6FF4 - chains 6 and P of the 28 polymer chains in the assembly; structure by electron microscopy, 3.40 A resolution.

Chain 6:
Molecule: U6 snRNA
From: Homo sapiens
Sequence (107 nucleotides; numbered 1 to 107; the number before each row is that of its first residue):
     1 GUGCUCGCUU CGGCAGCACA UAUACUAAAA UUGGAACGAU ACAGAGAAGA UUAGCAUGGC
    61 CCCUGCGCAA GGAUGACACG CAAAUUCGUG AAGCGUUCCA UAUUUUU
Disordered / not traced: 96-107
Metal / ion sites: Mg2+ site 1: A53, G54; Mg2+ site 2: C55, G71; Mg2+ site 3 near G75 (its only coordinating residue here)
What the authors report for this chain:
  - Mg2+ coordination: A53, G54, G71

Chain P:
Protein: Pre-mRNA-splicing factor RBM22
From: Homo sapiens
UniProt: Q9NW64 (RBM22_HUMAN); residue numbers follow UniProt; this construct covers 1-420
Amino-acid sequence (420 residues; numbered 1 to 420; the number before each row is that of its first residue):
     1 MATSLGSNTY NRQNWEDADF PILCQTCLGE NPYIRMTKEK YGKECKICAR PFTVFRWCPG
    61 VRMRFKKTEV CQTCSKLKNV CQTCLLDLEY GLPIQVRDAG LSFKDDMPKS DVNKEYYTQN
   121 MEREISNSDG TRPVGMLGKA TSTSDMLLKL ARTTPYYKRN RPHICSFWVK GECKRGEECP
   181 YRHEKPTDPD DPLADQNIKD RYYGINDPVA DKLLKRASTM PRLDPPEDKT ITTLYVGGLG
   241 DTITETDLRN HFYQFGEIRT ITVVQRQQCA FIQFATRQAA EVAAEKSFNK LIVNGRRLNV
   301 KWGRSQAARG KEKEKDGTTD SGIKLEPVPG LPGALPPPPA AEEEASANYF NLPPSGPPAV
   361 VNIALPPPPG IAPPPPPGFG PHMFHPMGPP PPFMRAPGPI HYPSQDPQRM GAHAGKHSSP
Disordered / not traced: 1-14, 193-200, 309-420
Metal / ion sites: Zn2+ site 1: Cys24, Cys27, Cys81, Cys84; Zn2+ site 2: Cys45, Cys48, Cys71, Cys74; Zn2+ site 3: Cys165, Cys173, Cys179
UniProt features mapped onto this chain:
  - zinc finger: Arg159 to Pro186 (C3H1-type)
  - modified residue: Ala2 (N-acetylalanine), Ser4 (Phosphoserine), Ser102 (Phosphoserine), Lys212 (N6-acetyllysine)
  - cross-link (Glycyl lysine isopeptide (Lys-Gly)): Lys139 (interchain with G-Cter in SUMO2), Lys149 (interchain with G-Cter in SUMO2), Lys290 (interchain with G-Cter in SUMO2)
  - mutagenesis: Lys170 (K170R: Accumulates in speckle-like structures), Lys324 (K324R: Accumulates in speckle-like structures)

Interface between chain 6 and chain P:
Contacting residue pairs (25; chain 6 residue first):
  U21(6) - Arg35(P)  hydrogen bond to the sugar
  A22(6) - Arg35(P)  salt bridge to the phosphate
  U23(6) - Phe65(P)  base contact
  A24(6) - Glu39(P)  hydrogen bond to the base
  A24(6) - Lys43(P)  hydrogen bond to the base
  A24(6) - Arg56(P)  sugar contact
  C25(6) - Met63(P)  base contact
  C25(6) - Arg64(P)  base contact
  C25(6) - Pro162(P)  base contact
  C25(6) - Pro180(P)  base contact
  C25(6) - Tyr181(P)  sugar contact
  U26(6) - His163(P)  hydrogen bond to the base
  U26(6) - Ile164(P)  base contact
  U26(6) - Cys165(P)  base contact
  U26(6) - Ser166(P)  base contact
  U26(6) - Arg175(P)  salt bridge to the phosphate
  U26(6) - Tyr181(P)  stacking on the base
  A27(6) - Phe167(P)  base contact
  A27(6) - Cys173(P)  hydrogen bond to the base
  A27(6) - Lys174(P)  hydrogen bond to the base
  A27(6) - Arg175(P)  base contact
  A28(6) - Ser166(P)  base contact
  A28(6) - Phe167(P)  sugar contact
  A28(6) - Lys170(P)  hydrogen bond to the sugar
  A29(6) - Ser166(P)  hydrogen bond to the sugar

Overview:
9 residues of chain 6 face 19 of chain P across their interface, with 8 hydrogen bonds, 2 salt bridges and 1
aromatic stacking contact. Polar pairs include A24(6)-Glu39(P), A24(6)-Lys43(P) and U26(6)-His163(P). Curated
annotation (UniProt) lists 2 mutagenesis sites on chain P. The paper reports Mg2+ coordination by A53(6),
G54(6) and G71(6).
Here chain 6 is U6 snRNA and chain P is Pre-mRNA-splicing factor RBM22, both from Homo sapiens. Entry 6FF4
(human Bact spliceosome core structure) was determined by electron microscopy.
